Entry 2UWE (X-ray diffraction, 2.40 A resolution); this record covers chains A and F of the 5 polymer chains in the assembly.

[Chain A]
Protein: HLA class I histocompatibility antigen, a-2 alpha chain
From: Homo sapiens
Notes: fragment: ecto-domain, residues 25-299
UniProt: P01892 (1A02_HUMAN); residues 1-275 here correspond to UniProt positions 25-299 (UniProt number = residue number + 24)
Amino-acid sequence (275 residues; row label = number of the first residue in the row):
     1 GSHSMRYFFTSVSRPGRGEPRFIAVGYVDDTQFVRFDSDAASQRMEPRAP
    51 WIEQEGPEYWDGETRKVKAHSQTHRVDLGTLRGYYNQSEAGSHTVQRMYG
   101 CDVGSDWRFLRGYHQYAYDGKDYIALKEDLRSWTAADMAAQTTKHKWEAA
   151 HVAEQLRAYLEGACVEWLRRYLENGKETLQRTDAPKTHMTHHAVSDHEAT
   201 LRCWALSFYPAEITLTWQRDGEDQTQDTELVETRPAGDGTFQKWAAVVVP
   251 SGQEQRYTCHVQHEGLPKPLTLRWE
Construct notes: engineered mutation Ala163 (Thr187 in P01892)
Disulfide bonds: Cys101-Cys164, Cys203-Cys259
From the paper describing this entry:
  - mutagenesis - T163A (Kd 4.7 uM): increased binding to AHIII TCR
  - mutagenesis - T163A, E166A: unchanged signaling

[Chain F]
Protein: Ahiii TCR beta chain
From: Mus musculus
Amino-acid sequence (238 residues; numbered 0 to 245 plus 1 insertion-coded residue; 9 numbers in that range are skipped by the numbering (no residue carries them; nothing is unmodelled there); the number before each row is that of its first residue; numbering starts at 0):
     0 MEAAVTQSPRSKVAVTGGKVTLSCHQTNNHDYMYWYRQDTGHGLRLIHYS
    50 YVADSTEKGDIPD
    64 GYKASRPSQENFSLILELASLSQTAVYFCASSDWVSY
   105 EQYFGPGTRLTV
  116A L
   117 EDLRNVTPPKVSLFEPSKAEIANKQKATLVCLARGFFPDHVELSWWVNGK
   167 EVHSGVSTDPQAYKES
   186 NY
   189 SYALSSRLRVSATFWHNPRNHFRCQVQFHGLSEEDKWPEGSPKPVTQNIS
   239 AEAWGRA
Not modelled in the structure: 0
Disulfide bonds: Cys23-Cys92, Cys147-Cys212

[Chain A / chain F interface]
Residue-residue contacts (12):
  Arg65(A) - Tyr48(F)
  Arg65(A) - Tyr50(F)
  Arg65(A) - Glu56(F)  salt bridge
  Lys68(A) - Tyr50(F)
  Gln72(A) - Val51(F)
  Lys146(A) - Trp97(F)
  Trp147(A) - Trp97(F)
  Ala149(A) - Tyr100(F)
  Ala150(A) - Trp97(F)  hydrophobic
  Ala150(A) - Tyr100(F)  hydrogen bond (backbone-side chain)
  Val152(A) - Trp97(F)  hydrophobic
  Gln155(A) - Tyr100(F)
Other interface residues (no listed pair), chain A (12 interface residues in all): Ala69, Thr73, His151
Other interface residues (no listed pair), chain F (8 interface residues in all): Tyr31, Val98

[Overview]
12 residues of chain A face 8 of chain F across their interface, with 1 hydrogen bond and 1 salt bridge. Polar
contacts include Arg65(A)-Glu56(F) and Ala150(A)-Tyr100(F). From the paper: T163A of chain A increases binding
to AHIII TCR; T163A and E166A of chain A leave signaling unchanged.
Here chain A is HLA class I histocompatibility antigen, a-2 alpha chain (Homo sapiens) and chain F is Ahiii
TCR beta chain (Mus musculus). Entry 2UWE (Large CDR3a loop alteration as a function of MHC mutation) was
determined by X-ray diffraction (same publication as 2J8U and 2JCC).
